Entry 6M6C (electron microscopy, 3.10 A resolution); this record covers chains D and T of the 8 polymer chains in the assembly.

Chain D:
Molecule: DNA-directed RNA polymerase subunit beta'
Organism: Thermus thermophilus (strain HB8 / ATCC 27634 / DSM 579)
Notes: EC 2.7.7.6
Reference sequence: Q8RQE8 (RPOC_THET8); residues 1-1524 here = UniProt positions 1-1524
Amino-acid sequence (1524 residues; row label = number of the first residue in the row):
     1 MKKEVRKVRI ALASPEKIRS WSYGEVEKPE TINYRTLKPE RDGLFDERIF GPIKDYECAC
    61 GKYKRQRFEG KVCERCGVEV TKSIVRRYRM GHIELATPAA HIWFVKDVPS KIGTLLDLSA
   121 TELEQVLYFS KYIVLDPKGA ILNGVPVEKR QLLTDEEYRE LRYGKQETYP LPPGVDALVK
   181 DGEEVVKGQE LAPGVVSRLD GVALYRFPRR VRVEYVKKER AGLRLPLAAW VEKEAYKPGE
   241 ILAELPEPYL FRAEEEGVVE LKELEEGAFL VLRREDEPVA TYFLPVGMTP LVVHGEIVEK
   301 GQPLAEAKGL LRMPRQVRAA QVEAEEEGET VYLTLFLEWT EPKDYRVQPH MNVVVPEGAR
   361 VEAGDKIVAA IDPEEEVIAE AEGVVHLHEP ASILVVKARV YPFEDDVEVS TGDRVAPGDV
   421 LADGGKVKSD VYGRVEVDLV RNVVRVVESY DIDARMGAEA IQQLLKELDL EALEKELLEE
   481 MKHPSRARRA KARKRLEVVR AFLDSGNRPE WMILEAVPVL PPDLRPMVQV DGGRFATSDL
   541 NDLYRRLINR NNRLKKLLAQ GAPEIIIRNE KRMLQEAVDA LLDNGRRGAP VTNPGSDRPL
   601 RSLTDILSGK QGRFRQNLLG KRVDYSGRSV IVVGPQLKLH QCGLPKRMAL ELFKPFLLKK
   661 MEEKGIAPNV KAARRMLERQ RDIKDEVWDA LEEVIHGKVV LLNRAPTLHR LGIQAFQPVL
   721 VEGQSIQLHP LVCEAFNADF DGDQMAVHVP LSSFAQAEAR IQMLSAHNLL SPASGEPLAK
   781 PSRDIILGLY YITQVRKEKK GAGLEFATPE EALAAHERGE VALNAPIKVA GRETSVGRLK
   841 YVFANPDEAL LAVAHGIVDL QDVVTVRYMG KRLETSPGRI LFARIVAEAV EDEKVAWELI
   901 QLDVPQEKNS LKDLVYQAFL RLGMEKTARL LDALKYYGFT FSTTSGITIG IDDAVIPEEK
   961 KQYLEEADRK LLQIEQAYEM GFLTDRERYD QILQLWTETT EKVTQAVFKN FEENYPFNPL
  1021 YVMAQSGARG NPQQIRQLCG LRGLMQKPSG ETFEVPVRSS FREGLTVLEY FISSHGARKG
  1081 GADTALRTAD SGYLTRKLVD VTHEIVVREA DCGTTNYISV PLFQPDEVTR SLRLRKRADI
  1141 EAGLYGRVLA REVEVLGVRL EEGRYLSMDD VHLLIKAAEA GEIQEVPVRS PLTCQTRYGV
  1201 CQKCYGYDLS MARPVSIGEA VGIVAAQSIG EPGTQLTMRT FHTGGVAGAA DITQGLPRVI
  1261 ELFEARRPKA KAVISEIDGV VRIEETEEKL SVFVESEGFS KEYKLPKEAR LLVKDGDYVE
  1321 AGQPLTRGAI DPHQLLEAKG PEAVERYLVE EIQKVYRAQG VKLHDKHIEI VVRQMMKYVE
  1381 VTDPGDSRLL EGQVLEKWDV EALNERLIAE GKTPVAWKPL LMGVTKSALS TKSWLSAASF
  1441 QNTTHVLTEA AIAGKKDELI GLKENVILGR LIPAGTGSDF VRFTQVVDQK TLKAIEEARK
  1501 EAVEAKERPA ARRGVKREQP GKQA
Not modelled in the structure: 1-2, 210-388, 1238-1253, 1503-1524
Metal / ion sites: Zn2+ site 1: Cys58, Cys60, Cys73, Cys76; Mg2+: Asp739, Asp741, Asp743 (shared with 1 residue of chain R); Zn2+ site 2: Cys1112, Cys1194, Cys1201, Cys1204

Chain T:
Molecule: template strand DNA
Sequence (63 nucleotides; numbered 1 to 63; the number before each row is that of its first residue):
     1 GGGTATTCGC CGTGTACCTC TCCTAGCCCA ACCATATGGA TTATTAAGCA AAGCTTCTTT
    61 TCG
Not modelled in the structure: 30-63

Interface between chain D and chain T:
Residue-residue contacts - 20 pairs, chain D then chain T:
  His483(D) - DG2(T)  salt bridge to the phosphate
  Ser485(D) - DG2(T)  phosphate contact
  Arg534(D) - DT24(T)  salt bridge to the phosphate
  Arg586(D) - DC10(T)  salt bridge to the phosphate
  Pro594(D) - DT24(T)  base contact
  Lys610(D) - DG14(T)  salt bridge to the phosphate
  Lys610(D) - DT15(T)  salt bridge to the phosphate
  Arg615(D) - DT13(T)  salt bridge to the phosphate
  Arg615(D) - DT15(T)  salt bridge to the phosphate
  Arg622(D) - DC17(T)  salt bridge to the phosphate
  Arg628(D) - DA16(T)  sugar contact
  Arg628(D) - DC17(T)  sugar contact
  Ala705(D) - DA16(T)  sugar contact
  Pro706(D) - DT15(T)  base contact
  Thr1088(D) - DG14(T)  base contact
  Ala1089(D) - DG14(T)  sugar contact
  Tyr1093(D) - DT13(T)  hydrogen bond to the phosphate
  Gln1441(D) - DG12(T)  sugar contact
  Asn1442(D) - DC11(T)  sugar contact
  Asn1442(D) - DG12(T)  hydrogen bond to the phosphate
Interface residues without a listed pair, chain D (21 interface residues in all): Arg486, Arg488, Gly595, Gly1092, Arg1096
Interface residues without a listed pair, chain T (11 interface residues in all): DG3

Summary:
21 residues of chain D face 11 of chain T across their interface; the contacts include 2 hydrogen bonds and 8
salt bridges. Polar pairs include Tyr1093(D)-DT13(T), Asn1442(D)-DG12(T) and His483(D)-DG2(T). The Zn2+ site 1
is built by Cys58(D), Cys60(D), Cys73(D) and Cys76(D).
Here chain D is DNA-directed RNA polymerase subunit beta' (Thermus thermophilus (strain HB8 / ATCC 27634 / DSM
579)) and chain T is template strand DNA. Entry 6M6C (CryoEM structure of Thermus thermophilus RNA polymerase
elongation complex) was determined by electron microscopy, deposited together with 6M6A and 6M6B.
